Entry 2B1H (X-ray diffraction, 2.00 A resolution); this record covers chains L and P of the 3 polymer chains in the assembly.

== Chain L ==
Protein: Fab 2219, light chain
Source organism: Homo sapiens
Notes: fragment: light chain; antibody fragment or engineered binder
Sequence (215 residues; numbered 1 to 212 plus 7 insertion-coded residues; 4 numbers in that range are skipped by the numbering (no residue carries them; nothing is unmodelled there); the number before each row is that of its first residue; a row labelled like 27A-27B holds insertion residues (27A, then the next letters in order)):
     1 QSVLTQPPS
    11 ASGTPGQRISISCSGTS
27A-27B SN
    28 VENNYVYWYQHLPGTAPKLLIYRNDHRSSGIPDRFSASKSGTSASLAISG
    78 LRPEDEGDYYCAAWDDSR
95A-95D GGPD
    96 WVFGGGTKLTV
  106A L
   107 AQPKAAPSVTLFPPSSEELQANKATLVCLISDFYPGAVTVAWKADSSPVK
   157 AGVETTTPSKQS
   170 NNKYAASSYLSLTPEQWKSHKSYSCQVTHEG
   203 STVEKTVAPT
Disulfide bonds: Cys-23/Cys-88, Cys-134/Cys-194

== Chain P ==
Protein: UG29 peptide of Exterior membrane glycoprotein GP120
Sequence (23 residues; row label = number of the first residue in the row; note: 2 numbers in that range are skipped by the numbering (no residue carries them; nothing is unmodelled there)):
   301 NNTKKSIKI
   312 RPRQAFYATNGIIG
Disordered / not traced: 301-302, 321-325

== Chain L / chain P interface ==
Pairs across the interface - 14 pairs, chain L then chain P:
  Asn-30(L) with Arg-312(P)
  Asn-31(L) with Ile-309(P); Arg-312(P), hydrogen bond
  Tyr-32(L) with Lys-308(P); Ile-309(P), hydrogen bond (backbone-backbone); Arg-312(P); Pro-313(P)
  Trp-91(L) with Ile-307(P), hydrophobic; Ile-309(P), hydrophobic
  Asp-93(L) with Ile-309(P); Arg-312(P), salt bridge
  Gly-95A(L) with Phe-317(P)
  Gly-95B(L) with Phe-317(P)
  Pro-95C(L) with Phe-317(P)
Interface residues without a listed pair, chain L (9 interface residues in all): Tyr-34
Interface residues without a listed pair, chain P (7 interface residues in all): Tyr-318

== Summary ==
Chain L and chain P form an interface of 9 and 7 residues respectively, with 2 hydrogen bonds and 1 salt
bridge. Among the polar pairs are Asp-93(L)/Arg-312(P), Asn-31(L)/Arg-312(P) and Tyr-32(L)/Ile-309(P).
Chain L is Fab 2219, light chain (Homo sapiens) and chain P is UG29 peptide of Exterior membrane glycoprotein
GP120; the structure, Crystal structure analysis of anti-HIV-1 V3 Fab 2219 in complex with UG29 peptide, was
determined by X-ray diffraction, deposited together with 2B1A.
